6L55 - chains C and J of the 4 polymer chains in the assembly; structure by X-ray diffraction, 1.78 A resolution.

Chain C (and J):
Protein: Ferritin
Organism: Tegillarca granosa
Notes: EC 1.16.3.1; chain J of this document is another copy of the same molecule, construct and numbering; everything in this record applies to it too
UniProtKB: D3JCC5 (D3JCC5_TEGGR); residues 1-172 here = UniProt positions 1-172
Chain sequence (172 residues; each row starts with the number of its first residue):
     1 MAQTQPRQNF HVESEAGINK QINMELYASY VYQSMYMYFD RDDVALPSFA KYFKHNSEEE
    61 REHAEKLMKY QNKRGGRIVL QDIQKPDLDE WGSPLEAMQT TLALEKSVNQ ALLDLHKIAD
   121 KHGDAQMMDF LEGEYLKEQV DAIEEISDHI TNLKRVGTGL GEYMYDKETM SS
Unresolved in the structure: 1-2
Ion coordination: Fe ion site 1: E25, E60, H63; Na+ near D40 (its only coordinating residue here); Fe ion site 2: E132 (shared with 1 residue of chain B; 1 residue of chain G)
From the paper describing this entry:
  - catalytic residues: E25, Y32, E60, H63, E105, Q139 (by similarity / conservation)
  - mutagenesis - D129A/E132A: decreased catalytic activity on iron oxidation
  - mutagenesis - E168A: unchanged catalytic activity on iron oxidation
  - mutagenesis - D129A/E132A, E168A: decreased binding to copper

Interface between chain C and chain J:
Residue-residue contacts - 68 pairs, chain C then chain J:
  T4(C) - D42(J)
  Q5(C) - D42(J)  hydrogen bond
  P6(C) - D42(J)
  L26(C) - Y30(J)
  L26(C) - Q33(J)
  Y30(C) - L26(J)
  Y30(C) - L80(J)
  Y30(C) - Q81(J)  hydrogen bond (side chain-backbone)
  Y30(C) - I83(J)
  Q33(C) - L26(J)
  Q33(C) - R61(J)
  Q33(C) - E65(J)  hydrogen bond
  Q33(C) - M68(J)
  S34(C) - L80(J)
  Y36(C) - E65(J)
  Y36(C) - K69(J)  hydrogen bond
  M37(C) - E65(J)
  M37(C) - M68(J)  hydrophobic
  M37(C) - K69(J)
  M37(C) - N72(J)  hydrogen bond (backbone-side chain)
  M37(C) - I78(J)  hydrophobic
  D40(C) - K69(J)
  D40(C) - N72(J)  hydrogen bond
  R41(C) - N72(J)
  R41(C) - R77(J)
  D42(C) - T4(J)
  D42(C) - Q5(J)  hydrogen bond
  D42(C) - P6(J)
  D42(C) - R77(J)  salt bridge
  D43(C) - R77(J)  salt bridge
  K54(C) - E65(J)  salt bridge
  S57(C) - R61(J)  hydrogen bond
  E58(C) - R61(J)
  R61(C) - Q33(J)
  R61(C) - S57(J)  hydrogen bond
  R61(C) - E58(J)
  R61(C) - R61(J)
  E65(C) - Q33(J)  hydrogen bond
  E65(C) - Y36(J)
  E65(C) - M37(J)
  E65(C) - K54(J)  salt bridge
  M68(C) - Q33(J)
  M68(C) - M37(J)  hydrophobic
  K69(C) - Y36(J)  hydrogen bond
  K69(C) - M37(J)
  K69(C) - D40(J)
  N72(C) - M37(J)  hydrogen bond (side chain-backbone)
  N72(C) - D40(J)  hydrogen bond
  N72(C) - R41(J)
  R77(C) - R41(J)
  R77(C) - D42(J)  salt bridge
  R77(C) - D43(J)  salt bridge
  I78(C) - M37(J)  hydrophobic
  L80(C) - Y30(J)
  L80(C) - S34(J)
  L80(C) - K85(J)
  Q81(C) - Y30(J)  hydrogen bond (backbone-side chain)
  Q81(C) - K85(J)
  D82(C) - I83(J)
  D82(C) - Q84(J)
  D82(C) - K85(J)  hydrogen bond (side chain-backbone)
  I83(C) - Y30(J)
  I83(C) - D82(J)
  I83(C) - I83(J)  hydrogen bond (backbone-backbone)
  Q84(C) - D82(J)
  K85(C) - L80(J)
  K85(C) - Q81(J)
  K85(C) - D82(J)  hydrogen bond (backbone-side chain)
Other interface residues (no listed pair), chain C (35 interface residues in all): N23, S29, K51, V79, P86, D89
Other interface residues (no listed pair), chain J (35 interface residues in all): N23, S29, E62, V79, P86, D89

In short:
The chain C/chain J interface involves 35 residues from each chain; the contacts include 17 hydrogen bonds and
6 salt bridges. Polar contacts include D42(C)-R77(J), D43(C)-R77(J) and K54(C)-E65(J). The paper reports
catalytic residues E25(C), Y32(C) and E60(C) among others; D129A/E132A and E168A of chain C reduce binding to
copper.
Chain C and chain J are both Ferritin (Tegillarca granosa); the structure, Recombinant Tegillarca granosa
ferritin, was determined by X-ray diffraction, deposited together with 6L56, 6KZY and 6L58.
